Entry 6V19 (X-ray diffraction, 2.60 A resolution); this record covers chains A and D of the 5 polymer chains in the assembly.

Chain A:
Name: HLA class II histocompatibility antigen, DR alpha chain
Source organism: Homo sapiens
UniProtKB: P01903 (DRA_HUMAN); residues 1-181 here correspond to UniProt positions 26-206 (UniProt number = residue number + 25)
Chain sequence (189 residues; numbered 1 to 189; the number before each row is that of its first residue):
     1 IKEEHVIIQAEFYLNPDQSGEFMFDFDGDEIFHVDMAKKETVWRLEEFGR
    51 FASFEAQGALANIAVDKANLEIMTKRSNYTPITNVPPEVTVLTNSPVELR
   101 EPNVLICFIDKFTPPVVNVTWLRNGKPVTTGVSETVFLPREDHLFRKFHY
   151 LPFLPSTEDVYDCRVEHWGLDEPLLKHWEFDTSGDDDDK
Not modelled in the structure: 1-3, 181-189
Disulfide bonds: Cys-107/Cys-163
Covalent attachments: N-acetylglucosamine (NAG) linked to Asn-118
Construct notes: expression tag (182-189)
UniProt features mapped onto this chain:
  - region: Glu-179 to Asp-181 (Connecting peptide)
  - site: Gln-9 (Self- and pathogen-derived peptide antigen), Gly-49 (Self-peptide antigen), Phe-51 (Self- and pathogen-derived peptide antigen), Ala-52 (Self-peptide antigen), Ser-53 (Self- and pathogen-derived peptide antigen), Glu-55 (Pathogen-derived peptide antigen), Asn-62 (Self- and pathogen-derived peptide antigen), Asn-69 (Pathogen-derived peptide antigen), Arg-76 (Self- and pathogen-derived peptide antigen)
  - glycosylation (N-linked (GlcNAc...) asparagine): Asn-78, Asn-118

Chain D:
Name: M134 TCR alpha chain
Source organism: Mus musculus
Chain sequence (209 residues; row label = number of the first residue in the row; note: 15 numbers in that range are skipped by the numbering (no residue carries them; nothing is unmodelled there); a row labelled like 84A-84C holds insertion residues (84A, then the next letters in order)):
     1 GDSVTQTEGQVTVSESKSLIINCTYSATSIAYPN
    39 LFWYVRYPGEGLQLLLKVITAGQ
    66 KGSSR
    78 GFEATYN
84A-84C KET
    85 TSFHLQKASVQESDSAVYYCALSDSSSFSKLVFGQGTSLSVVPNIQNPDP
   135 AVYQLRDSKSSDKSVCLFTDFDSQTNVSQSKDSDVYITDKCVLDMRSMDF
   185 KSNSAVAWSNKSDFACANAFNNSIIPEDTFFPSPESS
Not modelled in the structure: 1, 219-221
Disulfide bonds: Cys-23/Cys-104, Cys-150/Cys-200

Interface between chain A and chain D:
Pairs across the interface - 5 pairs, chain A then chain D:
  Glu-55(A) / Ser-110(D)
  Glu-55(A) / Ser-111(D)
  Gln-57(A) / Phe-112(D)
  Gly-58(A) / Phe-112(D)
  Ala-61(A) / Phe-112(D)  hydrophobic
Also at the interface, not in a pair above, chain D (4 interface residues in all): Asp-108

Overview:
Chain A and chain D each contribute 4 residues to their interface. Covalently linked N-acetylglucosamine: at
Asn-118(A).
Chain A is HLA class II histocompatibility antigen, DR alpha chain (Homo sapiens) and chain D is M134 TCR
alpha chain (Mus musculus); the structure, immune receptor complex, was determined by X-ray diffraction,
deposited together with 6V0Y, 6V13, 6V15, 6V18 and 6V1A.
